5R1Q - chains A and B; structure by X-ray diffraction, 1.86 A resolution.

== Chain A ==
Name: Pre-mRNA-splicing factor 8
From: Saccharomyces cerevisiae (strain ATCC 204508 / S288c)
Notes: fragment: yPrp8 RNaseH
UniProtKB: P33334 (PRP8_YEAST); numbering as in UniProt (aligned over 1836-2090)
Sequence (258 residues; row label = number of the first residue in the row):
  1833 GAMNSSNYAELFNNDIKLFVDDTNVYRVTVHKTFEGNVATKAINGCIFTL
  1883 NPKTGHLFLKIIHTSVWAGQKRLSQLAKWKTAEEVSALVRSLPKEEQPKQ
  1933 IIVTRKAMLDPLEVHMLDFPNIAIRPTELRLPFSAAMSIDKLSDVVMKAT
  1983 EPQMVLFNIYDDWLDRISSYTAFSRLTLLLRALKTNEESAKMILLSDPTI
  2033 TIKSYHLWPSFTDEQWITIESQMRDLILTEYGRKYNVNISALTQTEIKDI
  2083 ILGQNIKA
Disordered / not traced: 2070-2090
Differences from the reference sequence: expression tag (1833-1835)

== Chain B ==
Name: A1 cistron-splicing factor AAR2
From: Saccharomyces cerevisiae (strain ATCC 204508 / S288c)
Notes: fragment: GAMA - Aar2(1-152) - SSSSS - Aar2(171-317); engineered mutation(s): L153_D170delinsSSSSS
UniProtKB: P32357 (AAR2_YEAST); aligned to UniProt positions 1-317 over residues 1-317
Sequence (308 residues; row label = number of the first residue in the row; note: 13 numbers in that range are skipped by the numbering (no residue carries them; nothing is unmodelled there); numbers below 1 keep their minus sign (Gly-3 is residue -3)):
    -3 GAMAMNTVPFTSAPIEVTIGIDQYSFNVKENQPFHGIKDIPIGHVHVIHF
    47 QHADNSSMRYGYWFDCRMGNFYIQYDPKDGLYKMMEERDGAKFENIVHNF
    97 KERQMMVSYPKIDEDDTWYNLTEFVQMDKIRKIVRKDENQFSYVDSSMTT
   147 VQENEL
   166 SSSSSDPAHSLNYTVINFKSREAIRPGHEMEDFLDKSYYLNTVMLQGIFK
   216 NSSNYFGELQFAFLNAMFFGNYGSSLQWHAMIELICSSATVPKHMLDKLD
   266 EILYYQIKTLPEQYSDILLNERVWNICLYSSFQKNSLHNTEKIMENKYPE
   316 LL
Disordered / not traced: -3 to 0, 166-169
Disulfides: Cys251-Cys292
Differences from the reference sequence: expression tag (-3 to 0); conflict Ser166 (Leu153 in P32357), Ser167 (Lys154 in P32357), Ser170 (Leu157 in P32357)
Swiss-Prot annotation at these positions:
  - region: Leu261 to Ile282 (Leucine-zipper)
  - modified residue: Ser253 (Phosphoserine), Thr274 (Phosphothreonine)

== Chain A / chain B interface ==
Contacting residue pairs (16):
  Gln1907(A) - Met195(B)
  Gln1907(A) - Leu199(B)
  Leu1908(A) - Met195(B)  hydrophobic
  Trp1911(A) - Glu194(B)
  Trp1911(A) - Met195(B)  hydrophobic
  Trp1911(A) - Phe198(B)  hydrophobic
  Asp1942(A) - Lys184(B)  salt bridge
  Glu1945(A) - Lys184(B)  salt bridge
  Val1946(A) - Ile189(B)  hydrophobic
  Val1946(A) - Glu194(B)
  Val1946(A) - Phe198(B)  hydrophobic
  His1947(A) - Glu194(B)
  Leu1949(A) - Lys184(B)
  Leu1949(A) - Ser185(B)
  Leu1949(A) - Arg186(B)
  Asp1950(A) - Arg186(B)  salt bridge

== In short ==
9 residues of chain A face 8 of chain B across their interface; the contacts include 3 salt bridges. Among the
polar pairs are Asp1942(A)-Lys184(B), Glu1945(A)-Lys184(B) and Asp1950(A)-Arg186(B).
Here chain A is Pre-mRNA-splicing factor 8 and chain B is A1 cistron-splicing factor AAR2, both from
Saccharomyces cerevisiae (strain ATCC 204508 / S288c). Entry 5R1Q (PanDDA analysis group deposition --
Auto-refined data of Aar2/RNaseH for ground state model 41, DMSO-free) was determined by X-ray diffraction
(same publication as 5QY1, 5QY2, 5QY3, 5QY4, 5QY5, 5QY6 and 128 further entries).
